PDB entry 4TMV | X-ray diffraction, 1.53 A resolution | chain B

Chain B:
Protein: eIF5B
Organism: Chaetomium thermophilum
Notes: fragment: G domain and domain II
Amino-acid sequence (345 residues; each row starts with the number of its first residue):
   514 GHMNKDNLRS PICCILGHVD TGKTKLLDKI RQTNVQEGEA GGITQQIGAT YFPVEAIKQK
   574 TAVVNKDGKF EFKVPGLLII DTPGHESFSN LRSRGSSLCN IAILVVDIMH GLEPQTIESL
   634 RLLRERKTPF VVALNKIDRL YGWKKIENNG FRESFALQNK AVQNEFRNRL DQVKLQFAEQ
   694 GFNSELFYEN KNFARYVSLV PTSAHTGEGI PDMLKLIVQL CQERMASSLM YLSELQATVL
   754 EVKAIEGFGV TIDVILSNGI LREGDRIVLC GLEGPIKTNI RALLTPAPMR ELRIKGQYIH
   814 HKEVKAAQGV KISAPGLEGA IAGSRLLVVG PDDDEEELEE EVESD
Cystine bridges: Cys527-Cys612
Bound ions: Na+: Asp533, Gly555 (together with GTP-gamma-S); Mg2+: Thr537, Thr557 (together with GTP-gamma-S)
Residues lining bound ligands: GTP-gamma-S (GSP; 5'-guanosine-diphosphate-monothiophosphate): His531, Val532, Asp533, Thr534, Gly535, Lys536, Thr537, Lys538, Gln549, Gly555, Ile556, Thr557, Thr595, Pro596, Gly597, His598, Asn648, Lys649, Asp651, Arg652, Ser716, Ala717, His718
Reported in the primary citation:
  - Na+ coordination: Asp533, Gly555
  - mutagenesis - D533A (13- to 15-fold), D533R: decreased catalytic activity on K+ or Na+
  - mutagenesis - D533A: decreased catalytic activity on M+ ions
  - mutagenesis - D533N: unchanged catalytic activity on M+
  - mutagenesis - D533A, D533N, D533R: unchanged binding to mant-labeled GTP

In short:
Bound to chain B: GTP-gamma-S. The Na+ site is built by Asp533 and Gly555. Thr537 and Thr557 form the Mg2+
site. From the paper: D533A and D533R reduce catalytic activity on K+ or Na+; Na+ coordination by Asp533 and
Gly555.
Chain B is eIF5B (Chaetomium thermophilum); the structure, Translation initiation factor eIF5B (517-858) from
C. thermophilum, bound to GTPgammaS and Sodium, was determined by X-ray diffraction (same publication as 4TMT,
4TMW, 4TMX, 4TMZ and 4TN1).
